7ZWK - chains B and C of the 3 polymer chains in the assembly; structure by X-ray diffraction, 2.00 A resolution.

# Chain B
Name: Serine protease NS3
Source organism: Zika virus
Notes: EC 3.4.21.91, 3.6.1.15, 3.6.4.13
UniProtKB: Q32ZE1 (POLG_ZIKV); residues 1-177 here correspond to UniProt positions 1499-1675 (UniProt number = residue number + 1498)
Sequence (178 residues; numbered 0 to 177; the number before each row is that of its first residue; numbering starts at 0):
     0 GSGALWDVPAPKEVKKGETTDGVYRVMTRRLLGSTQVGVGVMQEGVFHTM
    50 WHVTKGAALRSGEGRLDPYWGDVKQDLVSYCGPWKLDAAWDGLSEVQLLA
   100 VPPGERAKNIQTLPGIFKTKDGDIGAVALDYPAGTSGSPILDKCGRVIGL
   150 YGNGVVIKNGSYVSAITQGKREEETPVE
Disordered / not traced: 0-17, 171-177
Sequence notes: expression tag (0); conflict Lys107 (Arg1605 in Q32ZE1)
Swiss-Prot annotation at these positions:
  - active site (Charge relay system): His51, Asp75, Ser135

# Chain C
Name: (1R, 2R, 3S, 4R, 6S)-4,6-diamino-2,3-dihydroxycyclohexyl 2,6-diamino-2,6-dideoxy-alpha-D-glucopyranoside
Sequence (7 residues; each row starts with the number of its first residue):
     1 XGGGFKK
Modified residues: V7T ((2R)-6-azanyl-2-carbamimidamido-hexanoic acid) at position 1; Phe5 (D-phenylalanine; DPN)
Glycans and other covalent adducts: covalent link V7T_1-Lys7

# Chain B / chain C interface
Pairs across the interface (18; chain B residue first):
  His51(B) - Lys7(C)
  Asp129(B) - V7T_1(C)  hydrogen bond (side chain-backbone)
  Tyr130(B) - V7T_1(C)
  Ala132(B) - V7T_1(C)
  Ala132(B) - Gly4(C)
  Ala132(B) - Lys7(C)
  Ser135(B) - V7T_1(C)
  Ser135(B) - Lys7(C)
  Gly151(B) - V7T_1(C)
  Gly151(B) - Lys6(C)
  Gly151(B) - Lys7(C)
  Asn152(B) - Lys6(C)
  Asn152(B) - Lys7(C)  hydrogen bond
  Gly153(B) - Lys6(C)  hydrogen bond (backbone-backbone)
  Val155(B) - V7T_1(C)
  Val155(B) - Phe5(C)
  Tyr161(B) - V7T_1(C)
  Tyr161(B) - Lys6(C)  hydrogen bond (side chain-backbone)
Also at the interface, not in a pair above, chain B (14 interface residues in all): Asp75, Pro131, Tyr150, Gly159
Also at the interface, not in a pair above, chain C (6 interface residues in all): Gly2

# Summary
Chain B and chain C form an interface of 14 and 6 residues respectively, with 4 hydrogen bonds. Among the
polar pairs are Asp129(B)-V7T_1(C), Asn152(B)-Lys7(C) and Tyr161(B)-Lys6(C). UniProt lists 3 active-site
residues on chain B.
Here chain B is Serine protease NS3 (Zika virus) and chain C is (1R, 2R, 3S, 4R,
6S)-4,6-diamino-2,3-dihydroxycyclohexyl 2,6-diamino-2,6-dideoxy-alpha-D-glucopyranoside. Entry 7ZWK (Crystal
Structure of Unlinked NS2B-NS3 Protease from Zika Virus in Complex with Inhibitor MI-2162) was determined by
X-ray diffraction.
